Entry 4L32 (X-ray diffraction, 1.85 A resolution); this record covers chains A and C.

Chain A:
Molecule: Tankyrase-2
Source organism: Homo sapiens
Notes: EC 2.4.2.30; fragment: C-terminal fragment
Reference sequence: Q9H2K2 (TNKS2_HUMAN); numbering as in UniProt (aligned over 946-1113)
Sequence (191 residues; numbered 923 to 1113; the number before each row is that of its first residue):
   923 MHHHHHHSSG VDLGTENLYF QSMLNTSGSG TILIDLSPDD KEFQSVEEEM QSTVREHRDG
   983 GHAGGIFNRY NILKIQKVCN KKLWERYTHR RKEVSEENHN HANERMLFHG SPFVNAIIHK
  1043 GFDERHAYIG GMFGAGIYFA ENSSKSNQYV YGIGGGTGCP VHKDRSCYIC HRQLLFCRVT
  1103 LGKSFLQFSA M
Disordered / not traced: 923-951, 1113
Sequence notes: expression tag (923-945)
Bound ions: Zn2+: C1081, H1084, C1089, C1092
Residues lining bound ligands: 1VF (2-{4-[(4-methylpiperazin-1-yl)carbonyl]phenyl}-4H-chromen-4-one): F1030, H1031, G1032, S1033, P1034, F1035, R1047, H1048, A1049, Y1050, Y1060, F1061, A1062, K1067, S1068, Y1071, G1074, I1075
Swiss-Prot annotation at these positions:
  - binding site (Zn(2+)): C1081, H1084, C1089, C1092

Chain C:
Molecule: Tankyrase-2
Source organism: Homo sapiens
Notes: EC 2.4.2.30; fragment: C-terminal fragment
Reference sequence: Q9H2K2 (TNKS2_HUMAN); residue numbers follow UniProt; this construct covers 1114-1162
Sequence (49 residues; row label = number of the first residue in the row):
  1114 KMAHSPPGHH SVTGRPSVNG LALAEYVIYR GEQAYPEYLI TYQIMRPEG
Disordered / not traced: 1114, 1162

How chain A and chain C interact:
Residue-residue contacts (159):
  L955(A) - L1152(C)  hydrophobic
  L958(A) - Y1151(C)  hydrophobic
  E964(A) - Y1151(C)  hydrogen bond
  V968(A) - Y1151(C)
  V968(A) - I1153(C)  hydrophobic
  M972(A) - Y1155(C)  hydrophobic
  R977(A) - N1132(C)
  R977(A) - L1134(C)
  R977(A) - A1135(C)
  R980(A) - N1132(C)
  G986(A) - I1157(C)
  I988(A) - M1158(C)
  I988(A) - P1160(C)
  F989(A) - I1157(C)  hydrophobic
  F989(A) - M1158(C)
  N990(A) - P1160(C)
  R991(A) - M1158(C)  hydrogen bond (backbone-backbone)
  Y992(A) - Y1155(C)  hydrophobic
  Y992(A) - Q1156(C)
  Y992(A) - M1158(C)
  N993(A) - Y1155(C)
  N993(A) - Q1156(C)  hydrogen bond (backbone-backbone)
  N993(A) - M1158(C)
  I994(A) - T1154(C)
  I994(A) - Y1155(C)  hydrophobic
  L995(A) - T1154(C)  hydrogen bond (backbone-backbone)
  L995(A) - Q1156(C)
  K996(A) - L1152(C)
  K996(A) - I1153(C)
  K996(A) - T1154(C)  hydrogen bond (backbone-backbone)
  I997(A) - Y1151(C)  hydrophobic
  I997(A) - L1152(C)
  Q998(A) - E1150(C)
  Q998(A) - Y1151(C)
  Q998(A) - L1152(C)  hydrogen bond (backbone-backbone)
  K999(A) - E1150(C)
  K999(A) - Y1151(C)
  V1000(A) - Y1148(C)  hydrogen bond (backbone-side chain)
  V1000(A) - P1149(C)
  V1000(A) - E1150(C)  hydrogen bond (backbone-backbone)
  V1000(A) - L1152(C)
  C1001(A) - Y1148(C)
  N1002(A) - Y1148(C)  hydrogen bond (backbone-side chain)
  L1005(A) - Y1148(C)
  W1006(A) - Y1148(C)
  W1006(A) - E1150(C)
  R1008(A) - E1145(C)
  Y1009(A) - E1145(C)
  Y1009(A) - Q1146(C)
  Y1009(A) - A1147(C)
  Y1009(A) - Y1148(C)
  R1012(A) - R1143(C)
  R1012(A) - E1145(C)
  R1012(A) - Q1146(C)  hydrogen bond
  V1016(A) - H1123(C)
  V1016(A) - Q1146(C)
  E1019(A) - H1123(C)  salt bridge
  R1027(A) - Y1139(C)  hydrogen bond
  L1029(A) - Y1139(C)  hydrophobic
  V1036(A) - L1152(C)  hydrophobic
  I1039(A) - P1149(C)  hydrophobic
  I1040(A) - L1152(C)  hydrophobic
  F1044(A) - G1144(C)
  F1044(A) - A1147(C)  hydrophobic
  D1045(A) - M1115(C)
  E1046(A) - M1115(C)
  A1049(A) - M1115(C)  hydrophobic
  F1055(A) - G1127(C)
  F1055(A) - V1140(C)  hydrophobic
  F1055(A) - Y1142(C)  hydrogen bond (backbone-side chain)
  A1057(A) - M1115(C)
  A1057(A) - A1116(C)  hydrogen bond (backbone-backbone)
  A1057(A) - Y1142(C)
  G1058(A) - V1140(C)
  G1058(A) - I1141(C)
  G1058(A) - Y1142(C)
  I1059(A) - Y1139(C)
  I1059(A) - V1140(C)
  I1059(A) - I1141(C)  hydrogen bond (backbone-backbone)
  Y1060(A) - Y1139(C)
  Y1060(A) - V1140(C)  hydrophobic
  F1061(A) - E1138(C)
  F1061(A) - Y1139(C)  hydrogen bond (backbone-backbone)
  F1061(A) - I1141(C)  hydrophobic
  F1061(A) - A1147(C)  hydrophobic
  E1063(A) - L1136(C)
  E1063(A) - A1137(C)  hydrogen bond (backbone-backbone)
  E1063(A) - Y1139(C)  hydrogen bond
  N1064(A) - A1135(C)
  N1064(A) - L1136(C)  hydrogen bond (side chain-backbone)
  K1067(A) - E1138(C)
  N1069(A) - Y1155(C)  hydrogen bond
  N1069(A) - I1157(C)
  V1072(A) - Y1155(C)
  S1088(A) - I1157(C)
  C1089(A) - I1157(C)
  Y1090(A) - Q1156(C)
  Y1090(A) - I1157(C)
  Y1090(A) - M1158(C)
  Y1090(A) - R1159(C)
  I1091(A) - Q1156(C)  hydrogen bond (backbone-side chain)
  C1092(A) - Q1156(C)
  H1093(A) - T1154(C)
  H1093(A) - Y1155(C)
  H1093(A) - Q1156(C)
  R1094(A) - I1153(C)
  R1094(A) - T1154(C)
  R1094(A) - Y1155(C)  hydrogen bond (backbone-backbone)
  R1094(A) - I1157(C)
  Q1095(A) - L1152(C)
  Q1095(A) - I1153(C)
  Q1095(A) - T1154(C)  hydrogen bond
  Q1095(A) - Y1155(C)
  L1096(A) - Y1151(C)
  L1096(A) - L1152(C)
  L1096(A) - I1153(C)  hydrogen bond (backbone-backbone)
  L1096(A) - Y1155(C)
  L1097(A) - Y1151(C)
  L1097(A) - L1152(C)  hydrophobic
  F1098(A) - E1150(C)  hydrogen bond (backbone-backbone)
  F1098(A) - Y1151(C)  hydrogen bond (backbone-backbone)
  F1098(A) - I1153(C)  hydrophobic
  C1099(A) - Y1148(C)
  C1099(A) - P1149(C)  hydrophobic
  R1100(A) - A1147(C)
  R1100(A) - Y1148(C)  hydrogen bond (backbone-backbone)
  R1100(A) - E1150(C)  salt bridge
  V1101(A) - I1141(C)  hydrophobic
  V1101(A) - Q1146(C)
  T1102(A) - I1141(C)
  T1102(A) - Q1146(C)  hydrogen bond (backbone-backbone)
  L1103(A) - H1123(C)
  L1103(A) - S1124(C)  hydrogen bond (backbone-side chain)
  L1103(A) - Y1139(C)  hydrophobic
  G1104(A) - H1123(C)
  K1105(A) - G1121(C)
  K1105(A) - H1122(C)
  K1105(A) - H1123(C)  hydrogen bond (backbone-backbone)
  K1105(A) - S1124(C)
  S1106(A) - H1122(C)
  S1106(A) - S1124(C)  hydrogen bond
  S1106(A) - V1125(C)
  S1106(A) - T1126(C)  hydrogen bond
  F1107(A) - P1119(C)  hydrophobic
  F1107(A) - H1122(C)
  F1107(A) - S1124(C)  hydrogen bond (backbone-backbone)
  F1107(A) - V1125(C)
  F1107(A) - T1126(C)  hydrogen bond (backbone-backbone)
  L1108(A) - T1126(C)
  L1108(A) - R1128(C)
  Q1109(A) - T1126(C)  hydrogen bond (backbone-backbone)
  Q1109(A) - G1127(C)
  Q1109(A) - R1128(C)  hydrogen bond (backbone-backbone)
  F1110(A) - R1128(C)
  S1111(A) - R1128(C)  hydrogen bond (backbone-backbone)
  S1111(A) - P1129(C)
  S1111(A) - S1130(C)  hydrogen bond (backbone-backbone)
  A1112(A) - S1130(C)
  A1112(A) - V1131(C)  hydrophobic
Other interface residues (no listed pair), chain A (84 interface residues in all): T975, E978, G987, E1015, N1020, M1028, F1030, G1056, A1062

Summary:
84 residues of chain A and 42 residues of chain C are in contact; the contacts include 37 hydrogen bonds and 2
salt bridges. Polar contacts include E1019(A)-H1123(C), R1100(A)-E1150(C) and E964(A)-Y1151(C). Chain A binds
compound 1VF. UniProt lists 4 Zn2+-binding residues on chain A.
Here chain A is Tankyrase-2 and chain C is Tankyrase-2, both from Homo sapiens. Entry 4L32 (Tankyrase 2 in
complex with 2-[4-(4-methylpiperazine-1-carbonyl)phenyl]chromen-4-one) was determined by X-ray diffraction
together with 4KZL, 4KZQ, 4KZU, 4L09, 4L0B, 4L0I and 10 further entries from the same study.
